Entry 1TZX (X-ray diffraction, 1.72 A resolution); this record covers chain A.

[Chain A]
Molecule: N utilization substance protein B homolog
Organism: Thermotoga maritima
UniProt: Q9X286 (NUSB_THEMA); numbering as in UniProt (aligned over 1-142)
Sequence (142 residues; each row starts with the number of its first residue):
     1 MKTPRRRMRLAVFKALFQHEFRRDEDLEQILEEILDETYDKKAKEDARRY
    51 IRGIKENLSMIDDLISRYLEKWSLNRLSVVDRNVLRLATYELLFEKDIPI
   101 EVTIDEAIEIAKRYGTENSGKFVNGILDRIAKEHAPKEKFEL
Unresolved in the structure: 1
From the paper describing this entry:
  - self-association interface (contacts with another copy of this molecule); pairs are residue here / residue on that copy: Phe21-Tyr114, Arg76-Glu117, Asn118-Lys71, Phe17, Phe21, Trp72, Thr116
  - contacts within the chain: Arg113-Tyr114 (hydrogen bond)
  - binding site for citric acid: Lys14, Gln18, Arg113, Tyr114

[In short]
The paper reports a binding site for citric acid at Lys14, Gln18 and Arg113 among others; a self-association
interface involving Phe17, Phe21 and Trp72 among others.
Chain A is N utilization substance protein B homolog (Thermotoga maritima); the structure, T. maritima NusB,
P3221, was determined by X-ray diffraction together with 1TZT, 1TZU, 1TZV and 1TZW from the same study.
